7N84 - chains c and f of the 17 polymer chains in the assembly; structure by electron microscopy, 11.60 A resolution (very low resolution: no residue pairs are listed; an interface is given only as per-side residue counts).

[Chain c]
Molecule: Nucleoporin 145c
Organism: Saccharomyces cerevisiae
Reference sequence: P49687 (NU145_YEAST); the construct has insertions or renumbered stretches relative to UniProt, so the offset changes along the chain: 0-533 = UniProt 606-1139; 535-665 = UniProt 1140-1270; 760-770 = UniProt 1271-1281; 772-797 = UniProt 1292-1317
Sequence (712 residues; numbered 0 to 797 plus 10 insertion-coded residues; 96 numbers in that range are skipped by the numbering (no residue carries them; nothing is unmodelled there); the number before each row is that of its first residue; a row labelled like 770A-770J holds insertion residues (770A, then the next letters in order); numbering starts at 0):
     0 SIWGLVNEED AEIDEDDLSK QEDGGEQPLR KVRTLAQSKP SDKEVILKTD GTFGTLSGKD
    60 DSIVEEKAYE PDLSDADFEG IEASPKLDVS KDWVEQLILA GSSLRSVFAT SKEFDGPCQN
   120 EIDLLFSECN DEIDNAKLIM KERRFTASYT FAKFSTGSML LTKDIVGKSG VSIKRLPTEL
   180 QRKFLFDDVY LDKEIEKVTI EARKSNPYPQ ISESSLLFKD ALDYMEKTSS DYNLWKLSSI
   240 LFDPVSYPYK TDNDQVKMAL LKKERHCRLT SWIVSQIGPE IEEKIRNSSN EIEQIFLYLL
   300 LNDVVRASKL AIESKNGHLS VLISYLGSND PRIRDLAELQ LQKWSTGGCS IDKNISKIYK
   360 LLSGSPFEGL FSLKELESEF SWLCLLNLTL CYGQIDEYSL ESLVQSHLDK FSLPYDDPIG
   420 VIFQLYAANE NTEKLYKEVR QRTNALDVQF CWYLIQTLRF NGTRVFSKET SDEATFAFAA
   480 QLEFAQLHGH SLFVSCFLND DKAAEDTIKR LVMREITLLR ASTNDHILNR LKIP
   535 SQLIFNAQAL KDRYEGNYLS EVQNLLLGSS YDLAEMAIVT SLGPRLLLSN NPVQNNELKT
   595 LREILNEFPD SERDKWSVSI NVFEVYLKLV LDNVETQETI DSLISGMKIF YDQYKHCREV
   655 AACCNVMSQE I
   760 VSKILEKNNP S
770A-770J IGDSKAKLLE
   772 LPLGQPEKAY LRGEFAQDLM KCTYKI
Unresolved in the structure: 0-128, 770A-770J, 784-797
Curated features (UniProtKB/Swiss-Prot):
  - modified residue: Ser61 (Phosphoserine), Ser73 (Phosphoserine), Ser83 (Phosphoserine), Thr145 (Phosphothreonine)

[Chain f]
Molecule: Nucleoporin NUP84
Organism: Saccharomyces cerevisiae
Reference sequence: P52891 (NUP84_YEAST); numbering as in UniProt (aligned over 1-726)
Sequence (726 residues; each row starts with the number of its first residue):
     1 MELSPTYQTE RFTKFSDTLK EFKIEQNNEQ NPIDPFNIIR EFRSAAGQLA LDLANSGDES
    61 NVISSKDWEL EARFWHLVEL LLVFRNADLD LDEMELHPYN SRGLFEKKLM QDNKQLYQIW
   121 IVMVWLKENT YVMERPKNVP TSKWLNSITS GGLKSCDLDF PLRENTNVLD VKDKEEDHIF
   181 FKYIYELILA GAIDEALEEA KLSDNISICM ILCGIQEYLN PVIDTQIANE FNTQQGIKKH
   241 SLWRRTVYSL SQQAGLDPYE RAIYSYLSGA IPNQEVLQYS DWESDLHIHL NQILQTEIEN
   301 YLLENNQVGT DELILPLPSH ALTVQEVLNR VASRHPSESE HPIRVLMASV ILDSLPSVIH
   361 SSVEMLLDVV KGTEASNDII DKPYLLRIVT HLAICLDIIN PGSVEEVDKS KLITTYISLL
   421 KLQGLYENIP IYATFLNESD CLEACSFILS SLEDPQVRKK QIETINFLRL PASNILRRTT
   481 QRVFDETEQE YSPSNEISIS FDVNNIDMHL IYGVEWLIEG KLYVDAVHSI IALSRRFLLN
   541 GRVKALEQFM ERNNIGEICK NYELEKIADN ISKDENEDQF LEEITQYEHL IKGIREYEEW
   601 QKSVSLLSSE SNIPTLIEKL QGFSKDTFEL IKTFLVDLTS SNFADSADYE ILYEIRALYT
   661 PFLLMELHKK LVEAAKLLKI PKFISEALAF TSLVANENDK IYLLFQSSGK LKEYLDLVAR
   721 TATLSN
Unresolved in the structure: 1-6, 21-26, 81-95, 127-135, 365-371, 484-505, 563-574

[How chain c and chain f interact]
At this resolution (12 A) residue pairs are not listed: 47 residues of chain c and 43 of chain f lie at the interface.

[Overview]
Chain c and chain f form an interface of 47 and 43 residues respectively.
Here chain c is Nucleoporin 145c and chain f is Nucleoporin NUP84, both from Saccharomyces cerevisiae. Entry
7N84 (Double nuclear outer ring from the isolated yeast NPC) was determined by electron microscopy.
